Entry 5ABE (X-ray diffraction, 2.00 A resolution); this record covers chain A.

Chain A:
Protein: O-glcnacase BT_4395
Organism: Bacteroides thetaiotaomicron
UniProt: Q89ZI2 (OGA_BACTN); residues 1-716 here correspond to UniProt positions 22-737 (UniProt number = residue number + 21)
Amino-acid sequence (726 residues; each row starts with the number of its first residue; numbers below 1 keep their minus sign (Met-9 is residue -9)):
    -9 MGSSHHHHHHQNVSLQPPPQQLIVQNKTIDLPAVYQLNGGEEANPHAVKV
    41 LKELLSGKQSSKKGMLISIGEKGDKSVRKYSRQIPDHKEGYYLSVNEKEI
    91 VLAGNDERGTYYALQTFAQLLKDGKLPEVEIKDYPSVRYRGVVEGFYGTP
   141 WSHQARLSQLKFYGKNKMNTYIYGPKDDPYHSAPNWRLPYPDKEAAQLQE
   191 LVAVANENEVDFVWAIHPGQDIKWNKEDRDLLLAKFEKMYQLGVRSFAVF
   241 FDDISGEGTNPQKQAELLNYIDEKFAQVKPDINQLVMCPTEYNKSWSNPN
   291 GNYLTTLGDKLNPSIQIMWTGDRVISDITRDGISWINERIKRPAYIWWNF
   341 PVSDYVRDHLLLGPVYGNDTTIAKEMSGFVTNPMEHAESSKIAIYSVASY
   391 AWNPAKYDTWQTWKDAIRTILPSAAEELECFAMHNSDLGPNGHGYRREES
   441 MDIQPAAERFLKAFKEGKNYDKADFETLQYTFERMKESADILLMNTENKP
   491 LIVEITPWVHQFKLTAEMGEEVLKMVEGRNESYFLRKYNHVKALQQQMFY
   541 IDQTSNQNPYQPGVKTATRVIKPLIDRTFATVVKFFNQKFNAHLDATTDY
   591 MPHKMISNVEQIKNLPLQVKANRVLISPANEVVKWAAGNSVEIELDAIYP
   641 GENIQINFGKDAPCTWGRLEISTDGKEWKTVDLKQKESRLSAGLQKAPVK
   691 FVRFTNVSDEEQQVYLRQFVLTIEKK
Disordered / not traced: -9 to 2, 599-601, 619-623, 649-658, 675-679, 697-705, 716
Construct notes: expression tag (-9 to 0)
Ligand contacts: XQO (2-[(2S,3S,4R,5R)-5-(hydroxymethyl)-3,4-bis(oxidanyl)-1-pentyl-pyrrolidin-2-yl]-N-methyl-ethanamide): Gly135, Phe136, Tyr137, Lys166, Asp242, Asp243, Cys278, Tyr282, Trp286, Thr310, Val314, Ile315, Trp337, Asn339, Val342, Asp344, Tyr345, Asn372, His433
Curated features (UniProtKB/Swiss-Prot):
  - active site: Asp243 (Proton donor)
  - binding site (a protein): Gly135, Lys166, Asp242, Tyr282, Trp337 to Asn339, Asp344, Asn372
Reported in the primary citation:
  - binding site for XQO: Gly135, Asp344

Summary:
Ligands of chain A: compound XQO. From UniProt: active-site residue Asp243 and 9 protein-binding residues. The
paper reports a binding site for XQO at Gly135 and Asp344.
Chain A is O-glcnacase BT_4395 (Bacteroides thetaiotaomicron); the structure, Structure of GH84 with ligand,
was determined by X-ray diffraction, deposited together with 5ABF, 5ABG and 5ABH.
